PDB entry 9PBV | electron microscopy, 3.91 A resolution | chains L and G of the 12 polymer chains in the assembly

[Chain L (and G)]
Protein: Syntaxin-1A
From: Rattus norvegicus
Notes: chain G of this document is another copy of the same molecule, construct and numbering; everything in this record applies to it too
UniProtKB: P32851 (STX1A_RAT); residue numbers follow UniProt; this construct covers 1-267
Sequence (267 residues; each row starts with the number of its first residue):
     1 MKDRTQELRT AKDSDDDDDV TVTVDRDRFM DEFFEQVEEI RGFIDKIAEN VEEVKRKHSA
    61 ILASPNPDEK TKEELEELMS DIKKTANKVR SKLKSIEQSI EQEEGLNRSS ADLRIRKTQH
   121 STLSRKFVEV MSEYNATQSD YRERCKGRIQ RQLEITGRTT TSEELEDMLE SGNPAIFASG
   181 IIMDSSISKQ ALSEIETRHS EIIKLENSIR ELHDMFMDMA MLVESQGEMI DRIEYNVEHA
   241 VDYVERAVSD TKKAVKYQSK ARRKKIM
Not modelled in the structure: 1-196, 260-267 (chain G: 1-187, 260-267)
UniProt features mapped onto this chain:
  - site: Lys-253, Ala-254 (Microbial infection: Cleavage)
  - modified residue (Phosphoserine): Ser-14, Ser-64, Ser-95, Ser-188
  - cross-link (Glycyl lysine isopeptide (Lys-Gly)): Lys-252 (interchain with G-Cter in SUMO), Lys-253 (interchain with G-Cter in SUMO), Lys-256 (interchain with G-Cter in SUMO)

[Interface between chain L and chain G]
Pairs across the interface - 23 pairs, chain L then chain G:
  Ile-202(L) / Glu-201(G)
  Leu-205(L) / Leu-205(G)  hydrophobic
  Ile-209(L) / Ser-208(G)
  Ile-209(L) / Leu-212(G)  hydrophobic
  His-213(L) / Ser-208(G)
  His-213(L) / Glu-211(G)  salt bridge
  His-213(L) / Met-215(G)
  Phe-216(L) / Leu-212(G)  hydrophobic
  Phe-216(L) / Met-215(G)  hydrophobic
  Phe-216(L) / Phe-216(G)  hydrophobic
  Phe-216(L) / Met-219(G)
  Ala-220(L) / Met-219(G)  hydrophobic
  Val-223(L) / Leu-222(G)  hydrophobic
  Val-223(L) / Gln-226(G)
  Gln-226(L) / Gln-226(G)
  Gly-227(L) / Gln-226(G)
  Ile-230(L) / Met-229(G)  hydrophobic
  Ile-230(L) / Ile-233(G)  hydrophobic
  Asp-231(L) / Met-229(G)
  Ile-233(L) / Ile-233(G)  hydrophobic
  Glu-234(L) / Met-229(G)
  Glu-238(L) / Asn-236(G)
  Glu-245(L) / Tyr-243(G)  hydrogen bond
Also at the interface, not in a pair above, chain L (21 interface residues in all): Glu-206, Leu-212, Glu-224, Val-241, Val-248, Lys-252
Also at the interface, not in a pair above, chain G (21 interface residues in all): Lys-204, Ile-209, Ile-230, Arg-232, Ala-240, Ala-247, Asp-250

[In short]
Chain L and chain G each contribute 21 residues to their interface, with 1 hydrogen bond and 1 salt bridge.
Polar pairs include His-213(L)/Glu-211(G) and Glu-245(L)/Tyr-243(G).
Chain L and chain G are both Syntaxin-1A (Rattus norvegicus); the structure, 21bin20S complex
(NSF-alphaSNAP-2:1 syntaxin-1a:SNAP-25), non-hydrolyzing, class 11, was determined by electron microscopy,
deposited together with 9OJR, 9OJU, 9OJZ, 9OK3, 9OK5, 9OKC and 17 further entries.
